PDB entry 4LFK | X-ray diffraction, 1.96 A resolution | chains A and C of the 4 polymer chains in the assembly

[Chain A (and C)]
Protein: Galactose-6-phosphate isomerase subunit A
Source organism: Lactobacillus rhamnosus
Notes: EC 5.3.1.26; chain C of this document is another copy of the same molecule, construct and numbering; everything in this record applies to it too
Reference sequence: C7TGZ6 (C7TGZ6_LACRL); numbering as in UniProt (aligned over 1-142)
Chain sequence (162 residues; numbered -19 to 142; the number before each row is that of its first residue; numbers below 1 keep their minus sign (Met-19 is residue -19)):
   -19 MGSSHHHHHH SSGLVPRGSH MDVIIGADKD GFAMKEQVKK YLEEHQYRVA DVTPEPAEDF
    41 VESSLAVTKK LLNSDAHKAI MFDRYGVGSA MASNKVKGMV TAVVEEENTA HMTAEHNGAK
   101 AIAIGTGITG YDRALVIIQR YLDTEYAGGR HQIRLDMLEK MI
Not modelled in the structure: -19 to 0
Differences from the reference sequence: expression tag (-19 to 0)
From the paper describing this entry:
  - higher-order assembly contacts with a neighbouring Galactose-6-phosphate isomerase subunit B: Val67, Met71, Asn74, Val83, Glu85, Glu86, Thr89, Met92, Thr93, Ile133, Met137, Leu138, Met141
  - mutagenesis - H96A (25-fold), N97A: decreased catalytic activity
  - catalytic residues: His96 (proposed by the authors, not directly observed)

[How chain A and chain C interact]
Residue-residue contacts - 23 pairs, chain A then chain C:
  Arg64(A) - Asp112(C)  salt bridge
  Tyr65(A) - Asp112(C)
  Glu85(A) - Arg113(C)  salt bridge
  Thr106(A) - Gly110(C)
  Gly107(A) - Gly110(C)
  Gly107(A) - Tyr111(C)
  Gly107(A) - Asp112(C)  hydrogen bond (backbone-backbone)
  Gly107(A) - Arg113(C)  hydrogen bond (backbone-backbone)
  Ile108(A) - Thr109(C)
  Ile108(A) - Gly110(C)  hydrogen bond (backbone-backbone)
  Ile108(A) - Arg113(C)
  Thr109(A) - Gly110(C)
  Gly110(A) - Thr106(C)
  Gly110(A) - Gly107(C)
  Gly110(A) - Ile108(C)  hydrogen bond (backbone-backbone)
  Gly110(A) - Thr109(C)
  Gly110(A) - Gly110(C)
  Tyr111(A) - Gly107(C)
  Asp112(A) - Arg64(C)  salt bridge
  Asp112(A) - Tyr65(C)
  Asp112(A) - Gly107(C)  hydrogen bond (backbone-backbone)
  Arg113(A) - Gly107(C)  hydrogen bond (backbone-backbone)
  Arg113(A) - Ile108(C)
Other interface residues (no listed pair), chain C (11 interface residues in all): Glu85

[Overview]
The chain A/chain C interface involves 11 residues from each chain; the contacts include 6 hydrogen bonds and
3 salt bridges. Among the polar pairs are Arg64(A)-Asp112(C), Glu85(A)-Arg113(C) and Gly107(A)-Asp112(C). The
paper reports the catalytic residue His96(A); H96A and N97A of chain A reduce catalytic activity.
Both chains are Galactose-6-phosphate isomerase subunit A (Lactobacillus rhamnosus). Entry 4LFK (Crystal
Structure of D-galactose-6-phosphate isomerase in a substrate-free form) was determined by X-ray diffraction
(same publication as 4LFL and 4LFM).
